4U5D - chains C and F of the 6 polymer chains in the assembly; structure by X-ray diffraction, 3.58 A resolution.

== Chain C ==
Molecule: Glutamate receptor 2
Source organism: Rattus norvegicus
UniProt: P19491 (GRIA2_RAT); aligned to UniProt positions 25-838 over residues 6-824 (the alignment contains insertions or deletions, so no single offset holds)
Amino-acid sequence (814 residues; each row starts with the number of its first residue; note: 5 numbers in that range are skipped by the numbering (no residue carries them; nothing is unmodelled there)):
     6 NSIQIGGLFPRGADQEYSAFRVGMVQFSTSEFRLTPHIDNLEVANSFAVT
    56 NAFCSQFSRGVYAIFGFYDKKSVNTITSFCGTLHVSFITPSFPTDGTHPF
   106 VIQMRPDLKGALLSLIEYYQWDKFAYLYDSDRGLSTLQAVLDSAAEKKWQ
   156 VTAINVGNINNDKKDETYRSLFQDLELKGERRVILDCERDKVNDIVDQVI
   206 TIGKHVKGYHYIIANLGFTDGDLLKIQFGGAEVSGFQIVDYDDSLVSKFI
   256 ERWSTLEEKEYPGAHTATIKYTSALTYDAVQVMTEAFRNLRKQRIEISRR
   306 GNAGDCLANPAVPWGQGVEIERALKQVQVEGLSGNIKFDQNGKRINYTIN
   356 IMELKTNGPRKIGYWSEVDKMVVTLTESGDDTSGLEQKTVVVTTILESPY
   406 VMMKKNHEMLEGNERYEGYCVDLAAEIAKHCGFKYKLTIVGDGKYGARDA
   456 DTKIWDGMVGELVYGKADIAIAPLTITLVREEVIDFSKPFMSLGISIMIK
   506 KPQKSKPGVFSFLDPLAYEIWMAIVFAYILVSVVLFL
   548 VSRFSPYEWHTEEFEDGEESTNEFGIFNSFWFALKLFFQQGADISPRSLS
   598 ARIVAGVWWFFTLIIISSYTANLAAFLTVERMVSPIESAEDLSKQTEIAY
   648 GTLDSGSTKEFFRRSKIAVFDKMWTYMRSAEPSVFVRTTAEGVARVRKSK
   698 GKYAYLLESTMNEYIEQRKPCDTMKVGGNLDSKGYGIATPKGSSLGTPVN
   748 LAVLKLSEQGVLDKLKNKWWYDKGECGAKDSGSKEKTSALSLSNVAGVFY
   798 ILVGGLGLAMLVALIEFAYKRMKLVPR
Disordered / not traced: 382-389, 548-596, 815-824
Differences from the reference sequence: engineered mutation Gly184 (Lys203 in P19491), Glu237 (Asn256 in P19491), Asp385 (Asn406 in P19491), Gln392 (Asn413 in P19491), Asp461 (Asn482 in P19491), Ala528 (Cys549 in P19491), Leu535 (Gly556 in P19491), Glu565 (Ser586 in P19491), Phe577 (Leu598 in P19491), Ala580 (Ser601 in P19491), Lys582 (Gly603 in P19491), Leu583 (Ala604 in P19491), Phe585 (Met606 in P19491), Ala589 (Cys610 in P19491), Ala598 (Gly619 in P19491), Ala602 (Gly623 in P19491), Ala815 (Cys836 in P19491), Arg818 (Ser839 in P19491), Met819 (Arg840 in P19491), Lys820 (Ala841 in P19491), Leu821 (Glu842 in P19491), Val822 (Ala843 in P19491), Pro823 (Lys844 in P19491)
Swiss-Prot annotation at these positions:
  - binding site (L-glutamate): Thr482
  - glycosylation: Asn351 (N-linked (GlcNAc...) asparagine)
Disulfide bonds: Cys59-Cys311, Cys718-Cys773
Covalently attached groups: N-acetylglucosamine (NAG) linked to Asn351
Small-molecule neighbours:
  - FWF (N,N'-[biphenyl-4,4'-diyldi(2R)propane-2,1-diyl]dipropane-2-sulfonamide): Ile481, Lys493, Pro494, Phe495, Met496, Ser497, Ser729, Lys730, Gly731, Val750, Leu751, Ser754
  - 3-(carboxymethyl)-4-isopropenylproline (KAI): Glu402, Tyr450, Pro478, Leu479, Thr480, Arg485, Leu650, Ser652, Gly653, Ser654, Thr655, Thr686, Glu705, Met708, Tyr732
What the authors report for this chain:
  - mutagenesis - I633A, I633E: decreased signaling
  - mutagenesis - I633A, I633E: unchanged expression

== Chain F ==
Molecule: Con-ikot-ikot
Source organism: Conus striatus
UniProt: P0CB20 (CONII_CONST); residues 1-86 here correspond to UniProt positions 38-123 (UniProt number = residue number + 37)
Amino-acid sequence (90 residues; row label = number of the first residue in the row; numbers below 1 keep their minus sign (Gly-3 is residue -3)):
    -3 GPGSSGPADCCRMKECCTDRVNECLQRYSGREDKFVSFCYQEATVTCGSF
    47 NEIVGCCYGYQMCMIRVVKPNSLSGAHEACKTVSCGNPCA
Disordered / not traced: -3 to 1
Differences from the reference sequence: expression tag (-3 to 0)
Swiss-Prot annotation at these positions:
  - site (Interaction with glutamate receptor 2 (GRIA2)): Gln37, Glu48, Ala75
Disulfide bonds: Cys12-Cys43, Cys13-Cys52, Cys20-Cys35, Cys53-Cys81, Cys59-Cys76

== Interface between chain C and chain F ==
Contacting residue pairs - 14 pairs, chain C then chain F:
  Lys153(C) - Asn67(F)
  Arg453(C) - Glu38(F)  salt bridge
  Lys458(C) - Glu38(F)
  Trp460(C) - Phe34(F)
  Trp460(C) - Gln37(F)
  Val484(C) - Gln37(F)
  Glu487(C) - Ser33(F)
  Glu487(C) - Gln37(F)
  Val488(C) - Phe34(F)  hydrophobic
  Val488(C) - Gln37(F)
  Arg660(C) - Glu48(F)  salt bridge
  Arg661(C) - Glu48(F)
  Arg661(C) - Ile49(F)
  Lys663(C) - Asn47(F)
Also at the interface, not in a pair above, chain C (12 interface residues in all): Leu483, Gly739
Also at the interface, not in a pair above, chain F (12 interface residues in all): Lys30, Val41, Gln57, Cys85

== In short ==
The chain C/chain F interface involves 12 residues from each chain; the contacts include 2 salt bridges. Polar
pairs include Arg453(C)-Glu38(F) and Arg660(C)-Glu48(F). Bound to chain C: compound FWF and
3-(carboxymethyl)-4-isopropenylproline. Covalently linked N-acetylglucosamine: at Asn351(C). From the paper:
I633A and I633E of chain C reduce signaling; I633A and I633E of chain C leave expression unchanged.
Here chain C is Glutamate receptor 2 (Rattus norvegicus) and chain F is Con-ikot-ikot (Conus striatus). Entry
4U5D (Crystal structure of GluA2, con-ikot-ikot snail toxin, partial agonist KA and postitive modulator
(R,R)-2b complex) was determined by X-ray diffraction together with 4U5B, 4U5C, 4U5E and 4U5F from the same
study.
